PDB entry 3LOS | electron microscopy, 4.30 A resolution (low resolution: residue-level contacts below are approximate; hydrogen-bond / salt-bridge calls are withheld) | chains A and O of the 16 polymer chains in the assembly

Chain A (and O):
Name: Chaperonin
Organism: Methanococcus maripaludis
Notes: chain O of this document is another copy of the same molecule, construct and numbering; everything in this record applies to it too
UniProt: Q877G8 (Q877G8_METMP); residue numbers follow UniProt; this construct covers 1-543
Chain sequence (543 residues; each row starts with the number of its first residue):
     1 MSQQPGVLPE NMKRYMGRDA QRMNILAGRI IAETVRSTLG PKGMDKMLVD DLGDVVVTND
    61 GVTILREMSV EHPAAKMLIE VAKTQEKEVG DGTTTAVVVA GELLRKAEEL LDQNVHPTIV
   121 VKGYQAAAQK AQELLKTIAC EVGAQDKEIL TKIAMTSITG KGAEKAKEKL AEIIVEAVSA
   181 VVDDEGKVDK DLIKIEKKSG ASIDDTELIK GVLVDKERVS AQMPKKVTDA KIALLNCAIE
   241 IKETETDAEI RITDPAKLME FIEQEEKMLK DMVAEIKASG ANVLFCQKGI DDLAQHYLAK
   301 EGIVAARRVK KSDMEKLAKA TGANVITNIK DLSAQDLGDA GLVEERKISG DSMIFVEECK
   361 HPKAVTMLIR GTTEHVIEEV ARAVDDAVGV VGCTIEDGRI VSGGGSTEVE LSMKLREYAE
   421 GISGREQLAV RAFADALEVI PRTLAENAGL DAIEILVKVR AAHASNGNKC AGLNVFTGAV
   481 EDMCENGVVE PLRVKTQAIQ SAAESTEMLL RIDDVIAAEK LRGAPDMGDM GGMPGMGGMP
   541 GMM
Unresolved in the structure: 533-543
Disulfide bonds: Cys237-Cys286, Cys470-Cys484
What the authors report for this chain:
  - self-association interface (contacts with another copy of this molecule); pairs are residue here / residue on that copy: Asp45-Arg511
  - conformationally variable residues (domain motion): Asp45, Arg511

Chain A / chain O interface:
Contacting residue pairs (6):
  Tyr15(A) - Gly531(O)
  Tyr15(A) - Gly532(O)
  Met16(A) - Asp19(O)
  Asp19(A) - Met16(O)
  Gly531(A) - Tyr15(O)
  Gly532(A) - Tyr15(O)
Other interface residues (no listed pair), chain A (6 interface residues in all): Glu10
Other interface residues (no listed pair), chain O (6 interface residues in all): Glu10

In short:
Chain A and chain O each contribute 6 residues to their interface. The paper reports conformational
variability at Asp45(A) and Arg511(A); a self-association interface involving Asp45(A) and Arg511(A).
Chain A and chain O are both Chaperonin (Methanococcus maripaludis); the structure, Atomic Model of Mm-cpn in
the Closed State, was determined by electron microscopy together with 3IYF from the same study.
